PDB entry 7VY3 | electron microscopy, 2.63 A resolution | chains D and F of the 25 polymer chains in the assembly

Chain D (and F):
Protein: Antenna pigment protein alpha chain
From: Rhodobacter sphaeroides f. sp. denitrificans
Notes: chain F of this document is another copy of the same molecule, construct and numbering; everything in this record applies to it too
UniProt: A0A7Z6W8S0 (A0A7Z6W8S0_CERSP); numbering as in UniProt (aligned over 1-54)
Chain sequence (54 residues; row label = number of the first residue in the row):
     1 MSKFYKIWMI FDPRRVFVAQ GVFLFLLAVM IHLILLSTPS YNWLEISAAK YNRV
Modified / non-standard residues: M1 (N-formylmethionine; FME)
Small-molecule neighbours:
  - bacteriochlorophyll a (BCL), molecule 1: F4, I7, V16, Q20, F23, I31
  - bacteriochlorophyll a (BCL), molecule 2: G21, L24, F25, A28, H32, L35, Y41, W43
  - bacteriochlorophyll a (BCL), molecule 3: L24, L27, A28, I31, H32, L35, Y41
  - spheroidene (SPO), molecule 1: K3, F4, K6, I7, M9, I10
  - spheroidene (SPO), molecule 2: F17, Q20, F23, L24, L27, M30, I31, I34
  - spheroidene (SPO), molecule 3: F25, A28, V29, H32, L33, L36
  - ubiquinone-10 (U10): F17, V18, G21, V22, F25

Interface between chain D and chain F:
Contacting residue pairs - 13 pairs, chain D then chain F:
  I7(D) with F17(F), hydrophobic
  I10(D) with R14(F); F17(F), hydrophobic
  F11(D) with R14(F); F17(F), hydrophobic; V18(F), hydrophobic
  F23(D) with F25(F), hydrophobic
  T38(D) with L44(F)
  S40(D) with L44(F), hydrogen bond (side chain-backbone); E45(F); A48(F)
  Y41(D) with S47(F); R53(F), hydrogen bond
Also at the interface, not in a pair above, chain D (10 interface residues in all): M30, I34, L35
Also at the interface, not in a pair above, chain F (10 interface residues in all): P13

Overview:
Chain D and chain F each contribute 10 residues to their interface, with 2 hydrogen bonds. Among the polar
pairs are S40(D)-L44(F) and Y41(D)-R53(F). Chain D binds 3 copies of spheroidene, 3 copies of
bacteriochlorophyll a and ubiquinone-10.
Both chains are Antenna pigment protein alpha chain (Rhodobacter sphaeroides f. sp. denitrificans). Entry 7VY3
(Structure of photosynthetic LH1-rc super-complex of rhodobacter sphaeroides lacking protein-U) was determined
by electron microscopy (same publication as 7VY2).
